7CBL - chains A and Y of the 52 polymer chains in the assembly; structure by electron microscopy, 2.80 A resolution.

== Chain A (and Y) ==
Name: Flagellar L-ring protein
Organism: Salmonella typhimurium (strain LT2 / SGSC1412 / ATCC 700720)
Notes: chain Y of this document is another copy of the same molecule, construct and numbering; everything in this record applies to it too
Reference sequence: P0A1N8 (FLGH_SALTY); numbering as in UniProt (aligned over 1-232)
Chain sequence (232 residues; numbered 1 to 232; the number before each row is that of its first residue):
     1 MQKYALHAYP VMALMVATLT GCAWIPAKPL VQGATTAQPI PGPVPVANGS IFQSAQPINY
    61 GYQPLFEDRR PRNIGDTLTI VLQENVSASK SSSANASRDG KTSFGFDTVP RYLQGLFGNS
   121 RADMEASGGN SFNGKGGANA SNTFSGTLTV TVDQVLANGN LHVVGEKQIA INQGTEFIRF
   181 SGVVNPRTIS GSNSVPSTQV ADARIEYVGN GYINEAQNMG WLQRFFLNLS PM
Not modelled in the structure: 1-21
Covalent attachments: octanoic acid (caprylic acid) (OCA) linked to Cys22
UniProt features mapped onto this chain:
  - lipidation: Cys22 (N-palmitoyl cysteine)
From the paper describing this entry:
  - post-translational modification sites: Cys22
  - binding site for octanoic acid (caprylic acid): Cys22
  - self-association interface (contacts with another copy of this molecule): Cys22 to Val44

== How chain A and chain Y interact ==
Contacting residue pairs (36; chain A residue first):
  Trp24(A) - Asn228(Y)  hydrogen bond
  Thr35(A) - Asp202(Y)
  Thr36(A) - Asp202(Y)  hydrogen bond
  Pro39(A) - Ala157(Y)
  Pro39(A) - Asn158(Y)
  Pro41(A) - Ala157(Y)
  Ile171(A) - Ala88(Y)  hydrophobic
  Ile171(A) - Ser89(Y)
  Ile171(A) - Ala138(Y)
  Asn172(A) - Asn139(Y)
  Gly174(A) - Lys90(Y)
  Thr175(A) - Lys90(Y)
  Glu176(A) - Lys90(Y)
  Ile213(A) - Gly136(Y)
  Ile213(A) - Gly137(Y)
  Ala216(A) - Gly134(Y)
  Ala216(A) - Lys135(Y)
  Gln217(A) - Ser92(Y)  hydrogen bond
  Gln217(A) - Ser93(Y)
  Gln217(A) - Phe132(Y)
  Gln217(A) - Gly134(Y)
  Gln217(A) - Lys135(Y)
  Gln217(A) - Gly136(Y)
  Asn218(A) - Phe132(Y)
  Met219(A) - Phe132(Y)  hydrophobic
  Gln223(A) - Asn130(Y)  hydrogen bond
  Gln223(A) - Ser131(Y)  hydrogen bond (side chain-backbone)
  Gln223(A) - Phe132(Y)
  Leu227(A) - Arg98(Y)  hydrogen bond (backbone-side chain)
  Leu227(A) - Asn130(Y)
  Met232(A) - Gly100(Y)
  Met232(A) - Lys101(Y)
  Met232(A) - Thr102(Y)
  Met232(A) - Ala126(Y)
  Met232(A) - Ser127(Y)
  Met232(A) - Gly128(Y)
Other interface residues (no listed pair), chain A (22 interface residues in all): Ile40, Gln173, Phe226, Ser230
Other interface residues (no listed pair), chain Y (29 interface residues in all): Ser91, Ala94, Ala140, Leu156

== Summary ==
22 residues of chain A and 29 residues of chain Y are in contact; the contacts include 6 hydrogen bonds. Polar
pairs include Trp24(A)-Asn228(Y), Thr36(A)-Asp202(Y) and Gln217(A)-Ser92(Y). Octanoic acid (caprylic acid) is
covalently linked to Cys22(A). From the paper: a binding site for octanoic acid (caprylic acid) at Cys22(A); a
modification site at Cys22(A).
Both chains are Flagellar L-ring protein (Salmonella typhimurium (strain LT2 / SGSC1412 / ATCC 700720)). Entry
7CBL (Cryo-EM structure of the flagellar LP ring from Salmonella) was determined by electron microscopy (same
publication as 7CBM, 7CG0, 7CG4, 7CGO, 7E80, 7E81 and 7E82).
